5N26 - chain A; structure by X-ray diffraction, 2.05 A resolution.

== Chain A ==
Protein: Ferritin heavy chain
From: Homo sapiens
Notes: EC 1.16.3.1
UniProtKB: P02794 (FRIH_HUMAN); residues 1-182 here correspond to UniProt positions 2-183 (UniProt number = residue number + 1)
Amino-acid sequence (182 residues; each row starts with the number of its first residue):
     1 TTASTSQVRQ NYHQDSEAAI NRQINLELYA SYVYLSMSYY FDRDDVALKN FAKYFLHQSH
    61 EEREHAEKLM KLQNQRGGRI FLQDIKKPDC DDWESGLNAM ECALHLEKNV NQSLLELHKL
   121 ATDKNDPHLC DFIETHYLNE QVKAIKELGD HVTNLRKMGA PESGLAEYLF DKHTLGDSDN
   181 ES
Not modelled in the structure: 1-2, 177-182
Bound ions: Mg2+ site 1: E27, E62; Mg2+ site 2: Q58, E61, E140; Cisplatin Pt site 1: K68, H136; Cisplatin Pt site 2 near C90 (its only coordinating residue here); Cisplatin Pt site 3 near C102 (its only coordinating residue here); bis(azanyl)-chloranyl-oxidanyl-platinum Pt near H105 (its only coordinating residue here)
Small-molecule neighbours:
  - bis(azanyl)-chloranyl-oxidanyl-platinum (73M): C102, H105, K108, N109
  - Cisplatin (CPT), molecule 1: K68, T135, H136
  - Cisplatin (CPT), molecule 2: D89, C90, W93, N98, E101, C102, H105
  - Cisplatin (CPT), molecule 3: D89, C90, D91, D92, W93, N98, C102
Curated features (UniProtKB/Swiss-Prot):
  - binding site (Fe cation): E27, E62, H65, E107, Q141
  - site: R22 (Essential for association with cargo receptor NCOA4)
  - modified residue: T1 (N-acetylthreonine), S178 (Phosphoserine), S182 (Phosphoserine)

== In short ==
Chain A binds 3 copies of Cisplatin and bis(azanyl)-chloranyl-oxidanyl-platinum. E27 and E62 coordinate Mg2+
site 1. The Mg2+ site 2 is built by Q58, E61 and E140. Curated annotation (UniProt) lists 5 Fe cation-binding
residues.
Chain A is Ferritin heavy chain (Homo sapiens); the structure, X-ray structure of human heavy chain ferritin
in complex with cisplatin, was determined by X-ray diffraction together with 5N27 from the same study.
